PDB entry 5GSU | X-ray diffraction, 3.10 A resolution | chains D and J of the 10 polymer chains in the assembly

[Chain D]
Molecule: Histone H2B type 1-A
Organism: Homo sapiens
Reference sequence: Q96A08 (H2B1A_HUMAN); residues -2 to 123 here correspond to UniProt positions 2-127 (UniProt number = residue number + 4)
Sequence (126 residues; row label = number of the first residue in the row; numbers below 1 keep their minus sign (Pro-2 is residue -2)):
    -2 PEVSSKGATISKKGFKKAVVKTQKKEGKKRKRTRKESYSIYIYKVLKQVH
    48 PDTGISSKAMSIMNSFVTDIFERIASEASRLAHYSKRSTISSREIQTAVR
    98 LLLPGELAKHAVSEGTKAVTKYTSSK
Disordered / not traced: -2 to 26
Ion coordination: Mn2+ site 1: Val46 (shared with 1 residue of chain E)
Curated features (UniProtKB/Swiss-Prot):
  - modified residue: Pro-2 (N-acetylproline), Lys3 (N6-acetyllysine), Lys9 (N6-acetyllysine), Lys10 (N6-acetyllysine), Lys13 (N6-acetyllysine), Lys14 (N6-acetyllysine), Lys18 (N6-acetyllysine), Lys21 (N6-acetyllysine), Lys32 (N6-crotonyllysine), Ser34 (Phosphoserine), Lys41 (N6-lactoyllysine), Lys44 (N6-methyllysine), Lys55 (N6,N6-dimethyllysine), Arg77 (Dimethylated arginine), Ser82 (Phosphoserine), Lys83 (N6,N6,N6-trimethyllysine), Arg84 (Omega-N-methylarginine), Arg90 (Omega-N-methylarginine), Lys106 (N6-lactoyllysine), Thr113 (Phosphothreonine) and 2 more in UniProt
  - cross-link (Glycyl lysine isopeptide (Lys-Gly)): Lys3 (interchain with G-Cter in SUMO2), Lys18 (interchain with G-Cter in SUMO2), Lys32 (interchain with G-Cter in ubiquitin), Lys118 (interchain with G-Cter in ubiquitin)

[Chain J]
Molecule: 146-nt DNA strand
Organism: Homo sapiens
Sequence (146 nucleotides; numbered 147 to 292; the number before each row is that of its first residue):
   147 ATCAATATCCACCTGCAGATTCTACCAAAAGTGTATTTGGAAACTGCTCC
   197 ATCAAAAGGCATGTTCAGCTGAATTCAGCTGAACATGCCTTTTGATGGAG
   247 CAGTTTCCAAATACACTTTTGGTAGAATCTGCAGGTGGATATTGAT
Ion coordination: Mn2+ site 1 near DG217 (its only coordinating residue here); Mn2+ site 2 near DG267 (its only coordinating residue here); Mn2+ site 3 near DG280 (its only coordinating residue here)

[Chain D / chain J interface]
Contacting residue pairs (14; chain D residue first):
  Arg27(D) - DG192(J)  hydrogen bond to the phosphate
  Arg27(D) - DC193(J)  salt bridge to the phosphate
  Arg27(D) - DT194(J)  phosphate contact
  Arg29(D) - DC193(J)  phosphate contact
  Arg29(D) - DT194(J)  salt bridge to the phosphate
  Arg29(D) - DG271(J)  phosphate contact
  Arg31(D) - DT269(J)  sugar contact
  Arg31(D) - DA270(J)  phosphate contact
  Lys32(D) - DA270(J)  hydrogen bond to the phosphate
  Glu33(D) - DT269(J)  phosphate contact
  Ser34(D) - DT269(J)  hydrogen bond to the phosphate
  Ile37(D) - DG268(J)  phosphate contact
  Ile37(D) - DT269(J)  phosphate contact
  Tyr38(D) - DG268(J)  hydrogen bond to the phosphate
Other interface residues (no listed pair), chain D (9 interface residues in all): Thr30

[Overview]
The interface between chain D and chain J involves 9 residues on one side and 7 on the other, with 4 hydrogen
bonds and 2 salt bridges. Among the polar pairs are Arg27(D)-DG192(J), Lys32(D)-DA270(J) and
Ser34(D)-DT269(J).
Here chain D is Histone H2B type 1-A and chain J is a 146-nt DNA strand, both from Homo sapiens. Entry 5GSU
(Crystal structure of nucleosome core particle consisting of human testis-specific histone variants, Th2A and
Th2B) was determined by X-ray diffraction (same publication as 5GT0 and 5GT3).
